Entry 2RC8 (X-ray diffraction, 1.45 A resolution); this record covers chains A and B.

[Chain A (and B)]
Protein: Glutamate [NMDA] receptor subunit 3A
From: Rattus norvegicus
Notes: chain B of this document is another copy of the same molecule, construct and numbering; everything in this record applies to it too
UniProt: Q9R1M7 (NMD3A_RAT); the construct has insertions or renumbered stretches relative to UniProt, so the offset changes along the chain: 3-152 = UniProt 511-660; 155-294 = UniProt 776-915
Chain sequence (294 residues; row label = number of the first residue in the row):
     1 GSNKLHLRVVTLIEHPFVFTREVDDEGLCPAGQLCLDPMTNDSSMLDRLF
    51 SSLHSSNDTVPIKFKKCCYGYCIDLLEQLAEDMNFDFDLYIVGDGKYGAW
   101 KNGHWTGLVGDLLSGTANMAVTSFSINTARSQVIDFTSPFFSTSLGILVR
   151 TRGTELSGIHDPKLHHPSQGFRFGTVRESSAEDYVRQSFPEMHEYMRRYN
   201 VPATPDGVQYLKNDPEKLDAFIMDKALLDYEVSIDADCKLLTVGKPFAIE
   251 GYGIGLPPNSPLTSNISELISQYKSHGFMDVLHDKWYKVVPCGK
Disordered / not traced: 1-3, 288-294 (chain B: 1-3, 289-294)
Disulfides: Cys-29/Cys-67, Cys-35/Cys-68
Differences from the reference sequence: expression tag (1-2)
Ligand contacts: D-serine (DSN): Tyr-97, Ser-123, Phe-124, Ser-125, Arg-130, Ser-179, Ser-180, Ala-181, Met-223, Asp-224, Tyr-252
UniProt features mapped onto this chain:
  - binding site (glycine): Ser-123, Ser-125, Arg-130, Ser-180, Asp-224
  - binding site (D-serine): Ser-125, Arg-130, Ser-180, Ala-181, Asp-224
  - glycosylation (N-linked (GlcNAc...) asparagine): Asn-41, Asn-57, Asn-265
What the authors report for this chain:
  - binding site for D-serine: Tyr-97, Met-223, Asp-224
  - conformationally variable residues (side-chain flip): Ser-180, Met-223, Asp-224

[How chain A and chain B interact]
Contacting residue pairs (29):
  Ile-126(A) / Ile-249(B)  hydrophobic
  Thr-128(A) / Tyr-184(B)
  Thr-128(A) / Phe-247(B)
  Thr-128(A) / Ala-248(B)  hydrogen bond (side chain-backbone)
  Ser-131(A) / Lys-245(B)
  Ser-131(A) / Pro-246(B)
  Gln-132(A) / His-160(B)
  Gln-132(A) / Lys-245(B)
  Gln-132(A) / Pro-246(B)  hydrogen bond (side chain-backbone)
  His-160(A) / Gln-132(B)
  Tyr-184(A) / Thr-128(B)
  Lys-245(A) / Ser-131(B)
  Lys-245(A) / Gln-132(B)
  Lys-245(A) / Pro-258(B)
  Pro-246(A) / Ser-131(B)
  Pro-246(A) / Gln-132(B)  hydrogen bond (backbone-side chain)
  Phe-247(A) / Thr-128(B)
  Ala-248(A) / Thr-128(B)  hydrogen bond (backbone-side chain)
  Ile-249(A) / Ile-126(B)  hydrophobic
  Lys-274(A) / Lys-274(B)
  Lys-274(A) / Ser-275(B)
  Ser-275(A) / Lys-274(B)
  Ser-275(A) / Ser-275(B)
  Ser-275(A) / His-276(B)
  Ser-275(A) / Gly-277(B)  hydrogen bond (backbone-backbone)
  Ser-275(A) / Asp-280(B)  hydrogen bond
  His-276(A) / Ser-275(B)
  Gly-277(A) / Ser-275(B)  hydrogen bond (backbone-backbone)
  Asp-280(A) / Ser-275(B)  hydrogen bond
Interface residues without a listed pair, chain A (19 interface residues in all): Pro-258, Asn-259, Ser-271
Interface residues without a listed pair, chain B (18 interface residues in all): Asn-259

[Overview]
19 residues of chain A face 18 of chain B across their interface; the contacts include 8 hydrogen bonds. Among
the polar pairs are Thr-128(A)/Ala-248(B), Gln-132(A)/Pro-246(B) and Ser-275(A)/Asp-280(B). Bound to chain A:
D-serine. From the paper: a binding site for D-serine at Tyr-97(A), Met-223(A) and Asp-224(A); conformational
variability at Ser-180(A), Met-223(A) and Asp-224(A).
Both chains are Glutamate [NMDA] receptor subunit 3A (Rattus norvegicus). Entry 2RC8 (Crystal structure of the
NR3A ligand binding core complex with D-serine at 1.45 Angstrom resolution) was determined by X-ray
diffraction together with 2RC7, 2RC9, 2RCA and 2RCB from the same study.
